Entry 6YLX (electron microscopy, 3.90 A resolution); this record covers chains O and 1 of the 47 polymer chains in the assembly.

[Chain O]
Molecule: 60S ribosomal protein L16-A
Organism: Saccharomyces cerevisiae
UniProtKB: P26784 (RL16A_YEAST); numbering as in UniProt (aligned over 1-199)
Chain sequence (199 residues; numbered 1 to 199; the number before each row is that of its first residue):
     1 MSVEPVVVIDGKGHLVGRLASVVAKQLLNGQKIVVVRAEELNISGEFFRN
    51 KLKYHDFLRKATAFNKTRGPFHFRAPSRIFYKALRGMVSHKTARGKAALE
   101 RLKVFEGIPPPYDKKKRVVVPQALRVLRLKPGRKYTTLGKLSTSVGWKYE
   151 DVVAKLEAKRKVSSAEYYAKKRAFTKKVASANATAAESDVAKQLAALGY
Disordered / not traced: 1-2
Swiss-Prot annotation at these positions:
  - modified residue: Ser2 (N-acetylserine)
  - cross-link: Lys177 (Glycyl lysine isopeptide (Lys-Gly) (interchain with G-Cter in ubiquitin))

[Chain 1]
Molecule: 25S rRNA
Organism: Saccharomyces cerevisiae
Sequence (3396 nucleotides; row label = number of the first residue in the row):
     1 GUUUGACCUCAAAUCAGGUAGGAGUACCCGCUGAACUUAAGCAUAUCAAU
    51 AAGCGGAGGAAAAGAAACCAACCGGGAUUGCCUUAGUAACGGCGAGUGAA
   101 GCGGCAAAAGCUCAAAUUUGAAAUCUGGUACCUUCGGUGCCCGAGUUGUA
   151 AUUUGGAGAGGGCAACUUUGGGGCCGUUCCUUGUCUAUGUUCCUUGGAAC
   201 AGGACGUCAUAGAGGGUGAGAAUCCCGUGUGGCGAGGAGUGCGGUUCUUU
   251 GUAAAGUGCCUUCGAAGAGUCGAGUUGUUUGGGAAUGCAGCUCUAAGUGG
   301 GUGGUAAAUUCCAUCUAAAGCUAAAUAUUGGCGAGAGACCGAUAGCGAAC
   351 AAGUACAGUGAUGGAAAGAUGAAAAGAACUUUGAAAAGAGAGUGAAAAAG
   401 UACGUGAAAUUGUUGAAAGGGAAGGGCAUUUGAUCAGACAUGGUGUUUUG
   451 UGCCCUCUGCUCCUUGUGGGUAGGGGAAUCUCGCAUUUCACUGGGCCAGC
   501 AUCAGUUUUGGUGGCAGGAUAAAUCCAUAGGAAUGUAGCUUGCCUCGGUA
   551 AGUAUUAUAGCCUGUGGGAAUACUGCCAGCUGGGACUGAGGACUGCGACG
   601 UAAGUCAAGGAUGCUGGCAUAAUGGUUAUAUGCCGCCCGUCUUGAAACAC
   651 GGACCAAGGAGUCUAACGUCUAUGCGAGUGUUUGGGUGUAAAACCCAUAC
   701 GCGUAAUGAAAGUGAACGUAGGUUGGGGCCUCGCAAGAGGUGCACAAUCG
   751 ACCGAUCCUGAUGUCUUCGGAUGGAUUUGAGUAAGAGCAUAGCUGUUGGG
   801 ACCCGAAAGAUGGUGAACUAUGCCUGAAUAGGGUGAAGCCAGAGGAAACU
   851 CUGGUGGAGGCUCGUAGCGGUUCUGACGUGCAAAUCGAUCGUCGAAUUUG
   901 GGUAUAGGGGCGAAAGACUAAUCGAACCAUCUAGUAGCUGGUUCCUGCCG
   951 AAGUUUCCCUCAGGAUAGCAGAAGCUCGUAUCAGUUUUAUGAGGUAAAGC
  1001 GAAUGAUUAGAGGUUCCGGGGUCGAAAUGACCUUGACCUAUUCUCAAACU
  1051 UUAAAUAUGUAAGAAGUCCUUGUUACUUAAUUGAACGUGGACAUUUGAAU
  1101 GAAGAGCUUUUAGUGGGCCAUUUUUGGUAAGCAGAACUGGCGAUGCGGGA
  1151 UGAACCGAACGUAGAGUUAAGGUGCCGGAAUACACGCUCAUCAGACACCA
  1201 CAAAAGGUGUUAGUUCAUCUAGACAGCCGGACGGUGGCCAUGGAAGUCGG
  1251 AAUCCGCUAAGGAGUGUGUAACAACUCACCGGCCGAAUGAACUAGCCCUG
  1301 AAAAUGGAUGGCGCUCAAGCGUGUUACCUAUACUCUACCGUCAGGGUUGA
  1351 UAUGAUGCCCUGACGAGUAGGCAGGCGUGGAGGUCAGUGACGAAGCCUAG
  1401 ACCGUAAGGUCGGGUCGAACGGCCUCUAGUGCAGAUCUUGGUGGUAGUAG
  1451 CAAAUAUUCAAAUGAGAACUUUGAAGACUGAAGUGGGGAAAGGUUCCACG
  1501 UCAACAGCAGUUGGACGUGGGUUAGUCGAUCCUAAGAGAUGGGGAAGCUC
  1551 CGUUUCAAAGGCCUGAUUUUAUGCAGGCCACCAUCGAAAGGGAAUCCGGU
  1601 UAAGAUUCCGGAACCUGGAUAUGGAUUCUUCACGGUAACGUAACUGAAUG
  1651 UGGAGACGUCGGCGCGAGCCCUGGGAGGAGUUAUCUUUUCUUCUUAACAG
  1701 CUUAUCACCCCGGAAUUGGUUUAUCCGGAGAUGGGGUCUUAUGGCUGGAA
  1751 GAGGCCAGCACCUUUGCUGGCUCCGGUGCGCUUGUGACGGCCCGUGAAAA
  1801 UCCACAGGAAGGAAUAGUUUUCAUGCCAGGUCGUACUGAUAACCGCAGCA
  1851 GGUCUCCAAGGUGAACAGCCUCUAGUUGAUAGAAUAAUGUAGAUAAGGGA
  1901 AGUCGGCAAAAUAGAUCCGUAACUUCGGGAUAAGGAUUGGCUCUAAGGGU
  1951 CGGGUAGUGAGGGCCUUGGUCAGACGCAGCGGGCGUGCUUGUGGACUGCU
  2001 UGGUGGGGCUUGCUCUGCUAGGCGGACUACUUGCGUGCCUUGUUGUAGAC
  2051 GGCCUUGGUAGGUCUCUUGUAGACCGUCGCUUGCUACAAUUAACGAUCAA
  2101 CUUAGAACUGGUACGGACAAGGGGAAUCUGACUGUCUAAUUAAAACAUAG
  2151 CAUUGCGAUGGUCAGAAAGUGAUGUUGACGCAAUGUGAUUUCUGCCCAGU
  2201 GCUCUGAAUGUCAAAGUGAAGAAAUUCAACCAAGCGCGGGUAAACGGCGG
  2251 GAGUAACUAUGACUCUCUUAAGGUAGCCAAAUGCCUCGUCAUCUAAUUAG
  2301 UGACGCGCAUGAAUGGAUUAACGAGAUUCCCACUGUCCCUAUCUACUAUC
  2351 UAGCGAAACCACAGCCAAGGGAACGGGCUUGGCAGAAUCAGCGGGGAAAG
  2401 AAGACCCUGUUGAGCUUGACUCUAGUUUGACAUUGUGAAGAGACAUAGAG
  2451 GGUGUAGAAUAAGUGGGAGCUUCGGCGCCAGUGAAAUACCACUACCUUUA
  2501 UAGUUUCUUUACUUAUUCAAUGAAGCGGAGCUGGAAUUCAUUUUCCACGU
  2551 UCUAGCAUUCAAGGUCCCAUUCGGGGCUGAUCCGGGUUGAAGACAUUGUC
  2601 AGGUGGGGAGUUUGGCUGGGGCGGCACAUCUGUUAAACGAUAACGCAGAU
  2651 GUCCUAAGGGGGGCUCAUGGAGAACAGAAAUCUCCAGUAGAACAAAAGGG
  2701 UAAAAGCCCCCUUGAUUUUGAUUUUCAGUGUGAAUACAAACCAUGAAAGU
  2751 GUGGCCUAUCGAUCCUUUAGUCCCUCGGAAUUUGAGGCUAGAGGUGCCAG
  2801 AAAAGUUACCACAGGGAUAACUGGCUUGUGGCAGUCAAGCGUUCAUAGCG
  2851 ACAUUGCUUUUUGAUUCUUCGAUGUCGGCUCUUCCUAUCAUACCGAAGCA
  2901 GAAUUCGGUAAGCGUUGGAUUGUUCACCCACUAAUAGGGAACGUGAGCUG
  2951 GGUUUAGACCGUCGUGAGACAGGUUAGUUUUACCCUACUGAUGAAUGUUA
  3001 CCGCAAUAGUAAUUGAACUUAGUACGAGAGGAACAGUUCAUUCGGAUAAU
  3051 UGGUUUUUGCGGCUGUCUGAUCAGGCAUUGCCGCGAAGCUACCAUCCGCU
  3101 GGAUUAUGGCUGAACGCCUCUAAGUCAGAAUCCAUGCUAGAACGCGGUGA
  3151 UUUCUUUGCUCCACACAAUAUAGAUGGAUACGAAUAAGGCGUCCUUGUGG
  3201 CGUCGCUGAACCAUAGCAGGCUAGCAACGGUGCACUUGGCGGAAAGGCCU
  3251 UGGGUGCUUGCUGGCGAAUUGCAAUGUCAUUUUGCGUGGGGAUAAAUCAU
  3301 UUGUAUACGACUUAGAUGUACAACGGGGUAUUGUAAGCAGUAGAGUAGCC
  3351 UUGUUGUUACGAUCUGCUGAGAUUAAGCCUUUGUUGUCUGAUUUGU
Disordered / not traced: 441-493, 1004-1046, 1069-1088, 1954-2092, 2154-2185, 2192-2312, 2372-2375, 2398-2818, 2941-2942, 2954-2980

[How chain O and chain 1 interact]
Pairs across the interface - 149 pairs, chain O then chain 1:
  Glu4(O) with A3178(1), sugar contact
  Pro5(O) with A3178(1), phosphate contact
  Val6(O) with A3178(1), sugar contact
  Lys12(O) with A3183(1), salt bridge to the phosphate; A3184(1), salt bridge to the phosphate
  Leu15(O) with U1315(1), phosphate contact
  Val16(O) with C1314(1), phosphate contact
  Gly17(O) with G1313(1), sugar contact; C1314(1), hydrogen bond to the phosphate; A1318(1), hydrogen bond to the base
  Arg18(O) with U1181(1), base contact; C1314(1), hydrogen bond to the phosphate; U1315(1), salt bridge to the phosphate; A1318(1), salt bridge to the phosphate
  Ser21(O) with G1174(1), hydrogen bond to the base; C1175(1), sugar contact; U1181(1), base contact
  Ala24(O) with C1175(1), sugar contact
  Lys25(O) with C1175(1), hydrogen bond to the phosphate; C1176(1), salt bridge to the phosphate; G1178(1), salt bridge to the phosphate
  Lys32(O) with G3173(1), salt bridge to the phosphate
  Arg37(O) with G3182(1), hydrogen bond to the phosphate; A3183(1), salt bridge to the phosphate
  Ile43(O) with C1314(1), phosphate contact
  Ser44(O) with U1315(1), base contact
  Phe48(O) with U1191(1), base contact
  Arg49(O) with A1190(1), base contact; U1191(1), salt bridge to the phosphate; C1192(1), hydrogen bond to the phosphate; A1193(1), salt bridge to the phosphate
  Leu52(O) with C1192(1), sugar contact
  His55(O) with C3132(1), sugar contact
  Asp56(O) with C1192(1), hydrogen bond to the base; G1307(1), phosphate contact
  Arg59(O) with G1306(1), sugar contact; G1307(1), salt bridge to the phosphate; C2885(1), salt bridge to the phosphate
  Lys60(O) with G1306(1), sugar contact; G1307(1), salt bridge to the phosphate
  Ala61(O) with G1306(1), hydrogen bond to the sugar
  Thr62(O) with G1306(1), base contact
  Ala63(O) with U1305(1), phosphate contact; G1306(1), phosphate contact
  Phe64(O) with C2366(1), sugar contact; A2987(1), sugar contact
  Asn65(O) with C2988(1), phosphate contact; U2989(1), phosphate contact
  Lys66(O) with A3008(1), sugar contact; G3009(1), phosphate contact
  Thr67(O) with A3008(1), sugar contact
  Arg68(O) with C2365(1), hydrogen bond to the base; G2382(1), base contact; C2383(1), hydrogen bond to the sugar; A2987(1), sugar contact; C2988(1), phosphate contact
  Gly69(O) with G2382(1), sugar contact; C2383(1), phosphate contact
  Pro70(O) with G2382(1), sugar contact; C2383(1), phosphate contact
  Phe71(O) with C2383(1), hydrogen bond to the phosphate; A3008(1), phosphate contact
  His72(O) with A3008(1), salt bridge to the phosphate
  Arg74(O) with U3007(1), phosphate contact; A3008(1), salt bridge to the phosphate; A3134(1), salt bridge to the phosphate
  Lys82(O) with C1312(1), phosphate contact; G1313(1), salt bridge to the phosphate
  Ala83(O) with C1312(1), hydrogen bond to the sugar; G1313(1), sugar contact
  Arg85(O) with G2382(1), salt bridge to the phosphate; C2383(1), salt bridge to the phosphate
  Gly86(O) with G1311(1), hydrogen bond to the base; C1312(1), sugar contact
  Met87(O) with G1174(1), base contact; C1175(1), hydrogen bond to the sugar; C1176(1), sugar contact; G1311(1), base contact; C1312(1), base contact
  His90(O) with G2382(1), salt bridge to the phosphate
  Lys91(O) with G2381(1), base contact; C2383(1), base contact
  Thr92(O) with G632(1), phosphate contact
  Ala93(O) with G632(1), hydrogen bond to the phosphate; A3172(1), base contact
  Arg94(O) with G632(1), phosphate contact; G1177(1), salt bridge to the phosphate; A3172(1), base contact
  Lys96(O) with A2384(1), base contact
  Ala97(O) with A3172(1), hydrogen bond to the sugar
  Arg101(O) with A3172(1), hydrogen bond to the sugar; G3173(1), salt bridge to the phosphate
  Phe105(O) with A3244(1), base contact
  Glu106(O) with A3243(1), base contact
  Gly107(O) with A3243(1), base contact
  Ile108(O) with A3243(1), hydrogen bond to the base
  Pro109(O) with A3243(1), base contact
  Pro110(O) with A3243(1), sugar contact; A3245(1), sugar contact
  Pro111(O) with G3246(1), phosphate contact
  Tyr112(O) with A3178(1), base contact
  Asp113(O) with A3180(1), base contact
  Lys114(O) with A3180(1), base contact
  Lys115(O) with A3178(1), base contact; A3180(1), sugar contact
  Lys116(O) with A3178(1), sugar contact; U3179(1), sugar contact; A3180(1), sugar contact
  Arg117(O) with A3180(1), hydrogen bond to the sugar; C3181(1), hydrogen bond to the phosphate; G3182(1), salt bridge to the phosphate
  Gln122(O) with U1181(1), hydrogen bond to the sugar
  Arg125(O) with U3185(1), salt bridge to the phosphate
  Val126(O) with U3185(1), base contact
  Leu127(O) with C1316(1), hydrogen bond to the base
  Arg128(O) with U1181(1), sugar contact; C1316(1), base contact; A1318(1), salt bridge to the phosphate
  Leu129(O) with C1316(1), phosphate contact
  Lys130(O) with C1316(1), hydrogen bond to the phosphate
  Arg133(O) with C1189(1), hydrogen bond to the sugar
  Ser144(O) with C3133(1), hydrogen bond to the sugar
  Val145(O) with C3133(1), sugar contact
  Gly146(O) with C3133(1), sugar contact; A3134(1), phosphate contact
  Lys148(O) with A3006(1), salt bridge to the phosphate; U3007(1), salt bridge to the phosphate; A3134(1), phosphate contact; U3135(1), phosphate contact
  Tyr149(O) with A3005(1), sugar contact; A3006(1), hydrogen bond to the phosphate
  Leu156(O) with A3243(1), hydrogen bond to the base
  Glu157(O) with A3243(1), hydrogen bond to the base
  Lys159(O) with G3242(1), salt bridge to the phosphate; A3243(1), salt bridge to the phosphate
  Arg160(O) with G3182(1), salt bridge to the phosphate
  Lys161(O) with G3182(1), hydrogen bond to the phosphate; A3183(1), salt bridge to the phosphate
  Ser164(O) with A3180(1), base contact; C3181(1), hydrogen bond to the sugar
  Tyr167(O) with A3180(1), stacking on the base
  Tyr168(O) with C3181(1), stacking on the base; C3190(1), hydrogen bond to the phosphate
  Lys171(O) with A3180(1), salt bridge to the phosphate; C3181(1), salt bridge to the phosphate
  Arg172(O) with C3190(1), salt bridge to the phosphate; G3191(1), salt bridge to the phosphate
  Lys176(O) with G3191(1), phosphate contact; U3192(1), salt bridge to the phosphate
Also at the interface, not in a pair above, chain O (100 interface residues in all): Val8, Val22, Leu28, Gly30, Glu46, Lys53, Phe73, Ala75, Leu84, Val88, Ser89, Pro121, Lys134, Thr143, Tyr199
Also at the interface, not in a pair above, chain 1 (67 interface residues in all): G420, U631, A1317, A3123, G3189, U3207, G3208, C3211

[Summary]
The interface between chain O and chain 1 involves 100 residues on one side and 67 on the other; the contacts
include 32 hydrogen bonds, 36 salt bridges and 2 aromatic stacking contacts. Polar pairs include
Gly17(O)-A1318(1), Ser21(O)-G1174(1) and Asp56(O)-C1192(1).
Chain O is 60S ribosomal protein L16-A and chain 1 is 25S rRNA, both from Saccharomyces cerevisiae; the
structure, pre-60S State NE1 (TAP-Flag-Nop53), was determined by electron microscopy, deposited together with
6YLE, 6YLF and 6YLY.
